PDB entry 3UGF | X-ray diffraction, 1.70 A resolution | chain A

Chain A:
Protein: Sucrose:(Sucrose/fructan) 6-fructosyltransferase
Organism: Pachysandra terminalis
Reference sequence: E3PQS3 (E3PQS3_9MAGN); residues 1-546 here correspond to UniProt positions 110-655 (UniProt number = residue number + 109)
Amino-acid sequence (546 residues; row label = number of the first residue in the row):
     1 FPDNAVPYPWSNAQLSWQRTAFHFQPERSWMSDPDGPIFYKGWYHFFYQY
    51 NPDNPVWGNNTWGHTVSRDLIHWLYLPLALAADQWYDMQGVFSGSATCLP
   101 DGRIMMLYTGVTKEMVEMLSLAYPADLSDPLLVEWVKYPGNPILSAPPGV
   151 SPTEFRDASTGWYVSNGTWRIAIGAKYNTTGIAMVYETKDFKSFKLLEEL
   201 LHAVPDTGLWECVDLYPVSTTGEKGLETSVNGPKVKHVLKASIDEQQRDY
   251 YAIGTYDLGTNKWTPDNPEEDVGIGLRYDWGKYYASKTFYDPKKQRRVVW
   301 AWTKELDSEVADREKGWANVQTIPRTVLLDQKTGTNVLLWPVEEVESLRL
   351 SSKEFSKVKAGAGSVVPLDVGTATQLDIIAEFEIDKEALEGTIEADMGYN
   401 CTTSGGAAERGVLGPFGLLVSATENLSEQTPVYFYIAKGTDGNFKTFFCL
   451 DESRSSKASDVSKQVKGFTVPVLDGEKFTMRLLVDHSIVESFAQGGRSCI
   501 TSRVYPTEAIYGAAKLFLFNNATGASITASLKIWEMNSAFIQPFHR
Not modelled in the structure: 1-6, 387-397, 439-442, 546
Cystine bridges: Cys401-Cys449
Covalent attachments: glycan linked to Asn59, Asn400; N-acetylglucosamine (NAG) linked to Asn178, Asn521
What the authors report for this chain:
  - post-translational modification sites: Asn59, Asn178, Asn400, Asn521
  - contacts within the chain: Trp30-Ser32 (hydrogen bond), Asp33-Trp302 (hydrogen bond), Glu117-Arg156 (hydrogen bond), Arg156-Glu211 (hydrogen bond), Glu211-Tyr284 (hydrogen bond), Asp244-Gln247 (hydrogen bond), Met31-Asn319
  - catalytic residues: Asp33, Asp157, Glu211
  - specificity-determining residues: Asn319 (proposed by the authors, not directly observed)

Overview:
Covalently linked N-acetylglucosamine: at Asn178 and Asn521. From the paper: catalytic residues Asp33, Asp157
and Glu211; the specificity determinant Asn319.
Chain A is Sucrose:(Sucrose/fructan) 6-fructosyltransferase (Pachysandra terminalis); the structure, Crystal
structure of a 6-SST/6-SFT from Pachysandra terminalis, was determined by X-ray diffraction together with 3UGG
and 3UGH from the same study.
